Entry 4QHF (X-ray diffraction, 2.10 A resolution); this record covers chain A.

== Chain A ==
Protein: Uncharacterized protein MJ1213
Organism: Methanocaldococcus jannaschii
UniProtKB: Q58610 (Y1213_METJA); residues 1-110 here = UniProt positions 1-110
Amino-acid sequence (110 residues; row label = number of the first residue in the row):
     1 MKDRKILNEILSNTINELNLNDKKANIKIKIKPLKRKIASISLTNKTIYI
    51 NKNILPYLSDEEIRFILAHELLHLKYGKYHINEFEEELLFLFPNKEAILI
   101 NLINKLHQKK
Unresolved in the structure: 110
Bound ions: Ni2+: H69, H73, H80

== Summary ==
H69, H73 and H80 coordinate Ni2+.
Chain A is Uncharacterized protein MJ1213 (Methanocaldococcus jannaschii); the structure, Crystal structure of
Methanocaldococcus jannaschii monomeric selecase, was determined by X-ray diffraction, deposited together with
4QHG, 4QHH and 4QHI.
